1DDL - chains D and B of the 5 polymer chains in the assembly; structure by X-ray diffraction, 2.70 A resolution.

Chain D:
Molecule: 7-nt RNA strand
Notes: fragment: viral rna fragment
Sequence (7 nucleotides; row label = number of the first residue in the row):
     1 UUUUUUU

Chain B:
Name: Desmodium yellow mottle virus
Source organism: Desmodium yellow mottle virus
Notes: fragment: viral coat protein
UniProt: O89511 (O89511_9VIRU); residues 1-188 here = UniProt positions 1-188
Chain sequence (188 residues; row label = number of the first residue in the row):
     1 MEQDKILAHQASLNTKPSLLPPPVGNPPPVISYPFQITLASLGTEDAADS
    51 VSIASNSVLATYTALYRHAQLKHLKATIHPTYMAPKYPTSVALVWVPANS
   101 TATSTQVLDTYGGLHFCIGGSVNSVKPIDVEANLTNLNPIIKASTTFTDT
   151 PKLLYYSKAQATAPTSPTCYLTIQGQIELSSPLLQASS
From the paper describing this entry:
  - self-association interface (contacts with another copy of this molecule): Met-1 to Pro-17

Interface between chain D and chain B:
Pairs across the interface (14; chain D residue first):
  U1(D) / Leu-7(B)  phosphate contact
  U1(D) / Ala-8(B)  phosphate contact
  U1(D) / His-9(B)  hydrogen bond to the phosphate
  U3(D) / His-9(B)  hydrogen bond to the phosphate
  U3(D) / Gln-10(B)  phosphate contact
  U3(D) / Ala-11(B)  hydrogen bond to the phosphate
  U4(D) / His-9(B)  salt bridge to the phosphate
  U4(D) / Ser-12(B)  hydrogen bond to the phosphate
  U4(D) / Leu-13(B)  phosphate contact
  U5(D) / Ser-12(B)  base contact
  U5(D) / Leu-13(B)  sugar contact
  U5(D) / Asn-14(B)  sugar contact
  U5(D) / Lys-16(B)  phosphate contact
  U6(D) / Lys-16(B)  salt bridge to the phosphate
Interface residues without a listed pair, chain D (6 interface residues in all): U2

Summary:
The interface between chain D and chain B involves 6 residues on one side and 9 on the other; the contacts
include 4 hydrogen bonds and 2 salt bridges. Polar pairs include U1(D)/His-9(B), U3(D)/His-9(B) and
U3(D)/Ala-11(B). From the paper: a self-association interface involving Met-1(B).
Here chain D is a 7-nt RNA strand and chain B is Desmodium yellow mottle virus (Desmodium yellow mottle
virus). Entry 1DDL (Desmodium yellow mottle tymovirus) was determined by X-ray diffraction.
